PDB entry 6RD5 | electron microscopy, 2.69 A resolution | chains 1 and 3 of the 8 polymer chains in the assembly

== Chain 1 ==
Protein: ATP synthase associated protein ASA1
From: Polytomella sp. Pringsheim 198.80
UniProt: Q85JD5 (Q85JD5_9CHLO); residue numbers follow UniProt; this construct covers 1-618
Amino-acid sequence (618 residues; each row starts with the number of its first residue):
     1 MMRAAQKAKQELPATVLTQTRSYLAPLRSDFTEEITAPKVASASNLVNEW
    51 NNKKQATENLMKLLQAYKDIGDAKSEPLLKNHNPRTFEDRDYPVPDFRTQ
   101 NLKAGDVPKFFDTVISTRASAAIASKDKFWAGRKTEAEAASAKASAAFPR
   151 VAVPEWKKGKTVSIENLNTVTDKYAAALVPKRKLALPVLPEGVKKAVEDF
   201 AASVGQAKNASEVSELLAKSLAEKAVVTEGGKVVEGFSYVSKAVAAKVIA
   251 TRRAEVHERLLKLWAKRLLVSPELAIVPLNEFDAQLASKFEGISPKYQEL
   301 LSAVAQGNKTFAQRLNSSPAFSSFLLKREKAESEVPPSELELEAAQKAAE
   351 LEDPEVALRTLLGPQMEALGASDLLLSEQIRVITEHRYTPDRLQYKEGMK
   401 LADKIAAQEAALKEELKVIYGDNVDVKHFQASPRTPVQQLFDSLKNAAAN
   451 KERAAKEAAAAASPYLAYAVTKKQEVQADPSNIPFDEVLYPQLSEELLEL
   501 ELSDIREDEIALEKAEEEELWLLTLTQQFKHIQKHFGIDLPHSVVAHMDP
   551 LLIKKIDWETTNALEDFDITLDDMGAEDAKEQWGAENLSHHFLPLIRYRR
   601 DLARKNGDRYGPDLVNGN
Unresolved in the structure: 1-22, 618
Small-molecule neighbours:
  - phosphatidylethanolamine (PEV; (1S)-2-{[(2-aminoethoxy)(hydroxy)phosphoryl]oxy}-1-[(palmitoyloxy)methyl]ethyl stearate), molecule 1: Ala320, Ser323, Leu325, Leu326
  - phosphatidylethanolamine (PEV), molecule 2: Ser322, Ser323, Phe324, Leu325, Lys327

== Chain 3 ==
Protein: Mitochondrial F1F0 ATP synthase associated 32 kDa protein
From: Polytomella sp. Pringsheim 198.80
UniProt: K0J903 (K0J903_9CHLO); residue numbers follow UniProt; this construct covers 1-325
Amino-acid sequence (325 residues; row label = number of the first residue in the row):
     1 MRQASRLALSIRQAGNVEAASAVPAMTRQFSAPGSHEHHETPLSKVMPTV
    51 VSIPRKVACLALGATKKVVCGLASSGPSQNLVSTFANKVIVEENLVNVAE
   101 IDVPFWSYWLSSAGFTSKDAFVKFAEAVKPKVAALSTSDITNLTVAFKRA
   151 NYYDKDLFTGIEANVSANFTKFETEQLLQIVATFDAFNHSSVAFLDDVAD
   201 SITYCNHYLAPVRAGADELATLLTYYAKNGHERADLLATVARGFSEVSLG
   251 KLSAAQRKDTVLSALKAFQTFGFYPESIEAVIGAALVSPAEYSAEELKEV
   301 EAVKVAAENALGGEFVLIQEGAHGH
Unresolved in the structure: 1-77, 322-325

== How chain 1 and chain 3 interact ==
Contacting residue pairs (52):
  Leu551(1) - Thr170(3)
  Leu551(1) - Cys205(3)
  Lys554(1) - Thr170(3)  hydrogen bond (side chain-backbone)
  Lys554(1) - Lys171(3)
  Lys554(1) - Phe172(3)  hydrogen bond (side chain-backbone)
  Lys554(1) - Cys205(3)  hydrogen bond (side chain-backbone)
  Lys554(1) - Asn206(3)
  Lys555(1) - Tyr204(3)  hydrogen bond (side chain-backbone)
  Lys555(1) - Cys205(3)
  Lys555(1) - Asn206(3)
  Lys555(1) - His207(3)
  Trp558(1) - Glu175(3)
  Trp558(1) - His207(3)
  Trp558(1) - Leu209(3)
  Trp558(1) - Ala210(3)  hydrophobic
  Trp558(1) - Arg213(3)
  Glu559(1) - His207(3)  salt bridge
  Asn562(1) - Arg213(3)  hydrogen bond (backbone-side chain)
  Leu564(1) - Arg213(3)
  Phe567(1) - Tyr208(3)
  Phe567(1) - Leu209(3)  hydrophobic
  Gln582(1) - Tyr208(3)
  Gln582(1) - Arg242(3)
  Trp583(1) - Tyr208(3)
  Glu586(1) - Tyr208(3)
  Glu586(1) - Arg242(3)  salt bridge
  Asn587(1) - His207(3)
  Ser589(1) - Thr203(3)
  Ser589(1) - Tyr204(3)
  His590(1) - Tyr204(3)
  Leu593(1) - Asp200(3)
  Leu593(1) - Tyr204(3)  hydrophobic
  Leu593(1) - Cys205(3)  hydrophobic
  Ile596(1) - Tyr204(3)
  Arg597(1) - Phe169(3)
  Arg597(1) - Asp200(3)  salt bridge
  Arg600(1) - Asp196(3)
  Arg600(1) - Asp200(3)  salt bridge
  Arg600(1) - Arg233(3)
  Arg604(1) - Asp196(3)  salt bridge
  Arg609(1) - Glu232(3)  salt bridge
  Asp613(1) - Glu232(3)
  Asp613(1) - Arg233(3)  salt bridge
  Asp613(1) - Ala234(3)  hydrogen bond (backbone-backbone)
  Asp613(1) - Asp235(3)
  Leu614(1) - Glu232(3)
  Leu614(1) - Ala234(3)
  Val615(1) - Glu232(3)  hydrogen bond (backbone-side chain)
  Val615(1) - Ala234(3)  hydrophobic
  Val615(1) - Phe271(3)
  Val615(1) - Gly272(3)
  Val615(1) - Phe273(3)  hydrophobic
Interface residues without a listed pair, chain 1 (25 interface residues in all): Ala579, Pro612
Interface residues without a listed pair, chain 3 (28 interface residues in all): Glu173, Val192, Asp197, Leu237

== Overview ==
25 residues of chain 1 face 28 of chain 3 across their interface; the contacts include 7 hydrogen bonds and 7
salt bridges. Polar contacts include Glu559(1)-His207(3), Glu586(1)-Arg242(3) and Arg597(1)-Asp200(3). Chain 1
binds phosphatidylethanolamine.
Chain 1 is ATP synthase associated protein ASA1 and chain 3 is Mitochondrial F1F0 ATP synthase associated 32
kDa protein, both from Polytomella sp. Pringsheim 198.80; the structure, CryoEM structure of Polytomella F-ATP
synthase, focussed refinement of Fo and peripheral stalk, C2 symmetry, was determined by electron microscopy
together with 6RD4, 6RD6, 6RD7, 6RD8, 6RD9, 6RDA and 46 further entries from the same study.
